PDB entry 5U84 | X-ray diffraction, 2.34 A resolution | chain A

[Chain A]
Protein: Acid ceramidase
Source organism: Balaenoptera acutorostrata
Notes: EC 3.5.1.23
UniProt: A0A383ZFX3 (ASAH1_BALAS); residue numbers follow UniProt; this construct covers 22-395
Chain sequence (384 residues; each row starts with the number of its first residue):
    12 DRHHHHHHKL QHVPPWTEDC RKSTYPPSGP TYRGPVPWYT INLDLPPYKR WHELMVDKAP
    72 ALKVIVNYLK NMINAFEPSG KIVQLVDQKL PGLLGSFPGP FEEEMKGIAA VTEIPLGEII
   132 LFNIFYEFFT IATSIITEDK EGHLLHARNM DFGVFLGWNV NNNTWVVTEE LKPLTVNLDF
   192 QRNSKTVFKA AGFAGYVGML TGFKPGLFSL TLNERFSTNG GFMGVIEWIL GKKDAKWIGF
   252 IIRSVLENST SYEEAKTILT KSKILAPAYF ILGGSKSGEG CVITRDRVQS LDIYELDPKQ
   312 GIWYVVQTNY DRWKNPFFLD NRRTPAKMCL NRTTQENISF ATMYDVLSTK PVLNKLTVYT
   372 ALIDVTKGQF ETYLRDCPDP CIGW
Not modelled in the structure: 12-29, 229-231, 241-251
Disulfide bonds: Cys31-Cys340, Cys388-Cys392
Covalent attachments: glycan linked to Asn173; N-acetylglucosamine (NAG) linked to Asn259
Differences from the reference sequence: expression tag (12-21); engineered mutation Ala143 (Cys in A0A383ZFX3)
Ligand contacts:
  - 5-Amino-2,4,6-triiodoisophthalic acid (I3C; 5-amino-2,4,6-triiodobenzene-1,3-dicarboxylic acid), molecule 1: Tyr36, Asp150, Glu152, His154, Leu156, Ser350, Phe351, Ala352, Asp375, Thr377, Lys378, Gln380, Glu382
  - 5-Amino-2,4,6-triiodoisophthalic acid (I3C), molecule 2: Tyr36, Pro37, Pro38, Tyr43, Glu382, Tyr384
  - 5-Amino-2,4,6-triiodoisophthalic acid (I3C), molecule 3: Tyr59, Lys60, His63, Gly118, Ala121, Val122
  - 5-Amino-2,4,6-triiodoisophthalic acid (I3C), molecule 4: His63, Met66, Val67, Asp68, Val122
  - 5-Amino-2,4,6-triiodoisophthalic acid (I3C), molecule 5: Asn134, Ile135, Phe136, Glu138, Phe139, Tyr207, Leu223, Glu225, Val236, Ile252, Ile253, Ile275, Leu276, Ala277, Pro278, Ala279, Phe281
  - 5-Amino-2,4,6-triiodoisophthalic acid (I3C), molecule 6: Arg193, Asn194, Lys196
UniProt features mapped onto this chain:
  - site (Important for catalytic activity): Asp162, Asn320, Arg333
  - glycosylation (N-linked (GlcNAc...) asparagine): Asn173, Asn259, Asn342, Asn348

[Summary]
Ligands of chain A: 6 copies of 5-Amino-2,4,6-triiodoisophthalic acid. N-acetylglucosamine is covalently
linked to Asn259.
Chain A is Acid ceramidase (Balaenoptera acutorostrata); the structure, Acid ceramidase (ASAH1, aCDase) from
common minke whale, Cys143Ala, uncleaved, was determined by X-ray diffraction, deposited together with 5U7Z
and 5U81.
